PDB entry 4OCL | X-ray diffraction, 2.40 A resolution | chains B and C of the 3 polymer chains in the assembly

# Chain B
Molecule: 26S proteasome regulatory subunit RPN11
Organism: Saccharomyces cerevisiae
Reference sequence: P43588 (RPN11_YEAST); numbering as in UniProt (aligned over 1-220)
Sequence (220 residues; numbered 1 to 220; the number before each row is that of its first residue):
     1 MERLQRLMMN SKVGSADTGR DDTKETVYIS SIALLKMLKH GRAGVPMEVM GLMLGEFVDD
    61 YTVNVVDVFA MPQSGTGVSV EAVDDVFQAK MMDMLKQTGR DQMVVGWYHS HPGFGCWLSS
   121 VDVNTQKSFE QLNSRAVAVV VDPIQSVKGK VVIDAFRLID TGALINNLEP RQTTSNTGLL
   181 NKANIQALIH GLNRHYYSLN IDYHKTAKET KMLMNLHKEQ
Not modelled in the structure: 1-22, 164-177, 218-220
Ion coordination: Zn2+: H109, H111, D122
UniProt features mapped onto this chain:
  - motif: H109 to D122 (JAMM motif)
  - binding site (Zn(2+)): H109, H111, D122
  - modified residue: M1 (N-acetylmethionine)
  - natural variant: K208 (K208Q: In strain: NRRL Y-53)
  - mutagenesis: H109 (H109A: Stabilizes ubiquitin pathway substrates; when associated wirh Ala-111), H111 (H111A: Stabilizes ubiquitin pathway substrates; when associated wirh Ala-109)
From the paper describing this entry:
  - mutagenesis - E48Q: abolished catalytic activity on Ub4
  - catalytic residues: E48, H109, H111
  - conformationally variable residues (side-chain flip): H111

# Chain C
Molecule: Nb1
Organism: Lama glama
Sequence (133 residues; row label = number of the first residue in the row):
     1 MQVQLQESGG GLVPAGGSLR LSCVDSGRTF SSTVMAWFRQ APGKEREFVA TIRWSGGNTY
    61 YADSVKGRFT ISRDNARNTV YLQMNSLKPE DTAVYYCAGG TYYGTLSYKY DFWGRGTQVT
   121 VSSHHHHHHE PEA
Not modelled in the structure: 1-2, 128-133
Disulfides: C23-C97

# How chain B and chain C interact
Residue-residue contacts (24; chain B residue first):
  Y28(B) with R53(C), hydrogen bond
  E56(B) with Y102(C), hydrogen bond; G104(C); T105(C), hydrogen bond (side chain-backbone)
  V58(B) with Y60(C), hydrophobic; Y103(C)
  D59(B) with Y60(C); Y103(C), hydrogen bond
  T62(B) with R53(C), hydrogen bond; Y103(C)
  N64(B) with Y102(C), hydrogen bond; Y103(C), hydrogen bond (side chain-backbone)
  V66(B) with Y102(C); L106(C), hydrophobic
  R100(B) with Y108(C), hydrogen bond
  Q102(B) with L106(C); Y108(C)
  H204(B) with T101(C), hydrogen bond; Y102(C); K109(C)
  K205(B) with T101(C), hydrogen bond (backbone-side chain)
  T206(B) with D111(C)
  A207(B) with F30(C), hydrophobic; D111(C), hydrogen bond (backbone-side chain)
Also at the interface, not in a pair above, chain B (15 interface residues in all): S30, Y61
Also at the interface, not in a pair above, chain C (14 interface residues in all): N58, T59

# Overview
15 residues of chain B and 14 residues of chain C are in contact; the contacts include 11 hydrogen bonds.
Among the polar pairs are Y28(B)-R53(C), E56(B)-Y102(C) and E56(B)-T105(C). From the paper: catalytic residues
E48(B), H109(B) and H111(B); E48Q of chain B abolishes catalytic activity on Ub4.
Chain B is 26S proteasome regulatory subunit RPN11 (Saccharomyces cerevisiae) and chain C is Nb1 (Lama glama);
the structure, Crystal Structure of the Rpn8-Rpn11 MPN domain heterodimer, crystal form Ia, was determined by
X-ray diffraction (same publication as 4OCM and 4OCN).
